3AYL - chains A and B; structure by X-ray diffraction, 1.25 A resolution.

[Chain A (and B)]
Name: Pro-enzyme of L-phenylalanine oxidase
Notes: EC 1.13.12.9; chain B of this document is another copy of the same molecule, construct and numbering; everything in this record applies to it too
Reference sequence: Q5W9R9 (Q5W9R9_9PSED); residues 1-713 here correspond to UniProt positions 2-714 (UniProt number = residue number + 1)
Sequence (721 residues; each row starts with the number of its first residue):
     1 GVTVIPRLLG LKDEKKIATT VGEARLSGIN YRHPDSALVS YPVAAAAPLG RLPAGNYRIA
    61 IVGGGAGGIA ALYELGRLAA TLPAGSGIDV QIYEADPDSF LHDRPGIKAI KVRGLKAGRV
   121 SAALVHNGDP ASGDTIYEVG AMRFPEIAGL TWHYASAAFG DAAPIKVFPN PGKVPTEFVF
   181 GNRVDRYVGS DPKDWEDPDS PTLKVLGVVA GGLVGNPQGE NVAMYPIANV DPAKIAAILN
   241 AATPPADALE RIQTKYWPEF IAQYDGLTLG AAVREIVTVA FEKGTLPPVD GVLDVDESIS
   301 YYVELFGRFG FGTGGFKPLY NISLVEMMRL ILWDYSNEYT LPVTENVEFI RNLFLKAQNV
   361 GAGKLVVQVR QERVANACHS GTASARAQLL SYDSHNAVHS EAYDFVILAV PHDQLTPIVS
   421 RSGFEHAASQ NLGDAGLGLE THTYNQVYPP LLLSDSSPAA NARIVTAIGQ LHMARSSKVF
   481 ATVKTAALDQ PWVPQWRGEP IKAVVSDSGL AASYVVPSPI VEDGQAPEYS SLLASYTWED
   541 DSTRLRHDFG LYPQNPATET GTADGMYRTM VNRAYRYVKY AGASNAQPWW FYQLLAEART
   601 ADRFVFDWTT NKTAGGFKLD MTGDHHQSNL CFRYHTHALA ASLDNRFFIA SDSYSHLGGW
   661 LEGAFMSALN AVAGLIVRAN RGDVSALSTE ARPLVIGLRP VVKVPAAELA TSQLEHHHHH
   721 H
Not modelled in the structure: 1-15, 105-108, 522-525, 708-721
Construct notes: expression tag (714-721)
Ligand contacts:
  - FAD (flavin-adenine dinucleotide): Val-62, Gly-63, Gly-64, Gly-65, Ala-66, Gly-67, Gly-68, Tyr-93, Glu-94, Ala-95, Asp-96, Ala-117, Gly-118, Arg-119, Val-120, Val-139, Gly-140, Ala-141, Met-142, Arg-143, Phe-144, Glu-372, Arg-373, Val-374, Ala-409, Val-410, Pro-411, Gln-414, Ile-418, Ser-476, Lys-478, Tyr-536, Trp-608, Thr-613, Gly-616, Phe-617, Ala-650, Ser-651, Asp-652, Gly-659, Trp-660, Leu-661, Ala-664
  - methionine (MET): Arg-143, Tyr-536, Trp-538, Phe-617, Leu-619, Gly-658, Gly-659, Trp-660
Swiss-Prot annotation at these positions:
  - binding site (FAD): Gly-1, Gly-67, Glu-94, Ala-95, Arg-119, Gly-140 to Arg-143, Val-374, Ser-651, Asp-652, Gly-659 to Leu-661
  - binding site (substrate): Arg-143, Tyr-536, Gly-659

[Chain A / chain B interface]
Pairs across the interface (140):
  Phe-180(A) / Thr-466(B)
  Gly-181(A) / Phe-424(B)
  Gly-181(A) / Ala-462(B)
  Gly-181(A) / Thr-466(B)
  Asn-182(A) / Phe-424(B)
  Asn-182(A) / Pro-458(B)
  Asn-182(A) / Ala-459(B)
  Asn-182(A) / Ala-462(B)
  Gly-266(A) / Leu-267(B)
  Gly-266(A) / Ala-271(B)
  Leu-267(A) / Gly-266(B)
  Thr-268(A) / Thr-268(B)
  Thr-268(A) / Thr-622(B)  hydrogen bond
  Ala-271(A) / Gly-266(B)
  Arg-274(A) / Gly-623(B)
  Arg-274(A) / His-626(B)
  Arg-274(A) / Gln-627(B)
  Val-289(A) / Ala-459(B)  hydrophobic
  Asp-290(A) / Ser-457(B)  hydrogen bond
  Asp-290(A) / Pro-458(B)
  Asp-290(A) / Ala-459(B)  hydrogen bond (side chain-backbone)
  Val-292(A) / Ser-457(B)
  Leu-293(A) / Ser-457(B)
  Leu-293(A) / Ala-460(B)
  Leu-293(A) / Arg-463(B)
  Asp-294(A) / Arg-699(B)  salt bridge
  Asp-296(A) / His-626(B)  salt bridge
  Glu-297(A) / Arg-463(B)  salt bridge
  Glu-297(A) / Leu-630(B)
  Ser-300(A) / Arg-463(B)
  Ser-300(A) / His-626(B)
  Ser-300(A) / Gln-627(B)
  Tyr-301(A) / Ala-459(B)  hydrophobic
  Tyr-301(A) / Arg-463(B)
  Glu-304(A) / Gln-470(B)
  Glu-304(A) / Gln-627(B)
  Arg-308(A) / Gln-470(B)  hydrogen bond
  Lys-317(A) / Gln-470(B)
  Asn-321(A) / Met-621(B)
  Asp-413(A) / Arg-544(B)  salt bridge
  Ser-420(A) / Arg-576(B)  hydrogen bond (backbone-side chain)
  Arg-421(A) / Asn-572(B)  hydrogen bond (side chain-backbone)
  Arg-421(A) / Tyr-575(B)
  Arg-421(A) / Arg-576(B)
  Arg-421(A) / Tyr-577(B)  hydrogen bond (backbone-backbone)
  Gly-423(A) / Tyr-577(B)
  Phe-424(A) / Gly-181(B)
  Phe-424(A) / Asn-182(B)
  Gln-430(A) / Tyr-577(B)
  Asn-431(A) / Tyr-575(B)  hydrogen bond (backbone-side chain)
  Asn-431(A) / Tyr-577(B)  hydrogen bond (backbone-side chain)
  Gly-433(A) / Tyr-575(B)
  Asp-434(A) / Asn-572(B)  hydrogen bond
  Ala-435(A) / Asn-572(B)  hydrogen bond (backbone-side chain)
  Ala-435(A) / Tyr-575(B)
  Ala-435(A) / Tyr-592(B)  hydrogen bond (backbone-side chain)
  Gly-436(A) / Arg-568(B)
  Gly-436(A) / Asn-572(B)  hydrogen bond (backbone-side chain)
  Gly-436(A) / Tyr-592(B)
  Leu-437(A) / Arg-568(B)
  Leu-437(A) / Thr-569(B)
  Leu-437(A) / Asn-572(B)
  Gly-438(A) / Arg-568(B)
  Ser-457(A) / Asp-290(B)  hydrogen bond
  Ser-457(A) / Val-292(B)
  Ala-459(A) / Asn-182(B)
  Ala-459(A) / Val-289(B)  hydrophobic
  Ala-462(A) / Asn-182(B)
  Arg-463(A) / Glu-297(B)  salt bridge
  Arg-463(A) / Ser-300(B)
  Thr-466(A) / Phe-180(B)
  Thr-466(A) / Gly-181(B)
  Thr-466(A) / Asp-507(B)
  Gly-469(A) / Arg-544(B)  hydrogen bond (backbone-side chain)
  Gln-470(A) / Glu-304(B)
  Gln-470(A) / Arg-308(B)  hydrogen bond
  Gln-470(A) / Lys-317(B)
  Gln-470(A) / Arg-544(B)
  Leu-471(A) / Arg-544(B)  hydrogen bond (backbone-side chain)
  His-472(A) / Asp-540(B)  salt bridge
  Arg-475(A) / Arg-475(B)
  Asp-507(A) / Thr-466(B)
  Asp-540(A) / His-472(B)  salt bridge
  Thr-543(A) / Arg-475(B)
  Thr-543(A) / Thr-609(B)
  Thr-543(A) / Ala-614(B)
  Arg-544(A) / His-412(B)
  Arg-544(A) / Asp-413(B)  salt bridge
  Arg-544(A) / Gly-469(B)  hydrogen bond (side chain-backbone)
  Arg-544(A) / Gln-470(B)
  Arg-544(A) / Leu-471(B)  hydrogen bond (side chain-backbone)
  Arg-544(A) / Ala-614(B)
  Arg-546(A) / Arg-546(B)
  Arg-546(A) / Thr-610(B)
  His-547(A) / Thr-610(B)
  His-547(A) / Asn-611(B)
  Tyr-552(A) / Tyr-552(B)  hydrophobic
  Arg-568(A) / Gly-436(B)
  Arg-568(A) / Leu-437(B)  hydrogen bond (side chain-backbone)
  Arg-568(A) / Gly-438(B)
  Thr-569(A) / Leu-437(B)
  Val-571(A) / Gly-436(B)
  Asn-572(A) / Arg-421(B)  hydrogen bond (backbone-side chain)
  Asn-572(A) / Asp-434(B)  hydrogen bond
  Asn-572(A) / Ala-435(B)  hydrogen bond (side chain-backbone)
  Asn-572(A) / Gly-436(B)  hydrogen bond (side chain-backbone)
  Asn-572(A) / Leu-437(B)
  Tyr-575(A) / Arg-421(B)
  Tyr-575(A) / Asn-431(B)  hydrogen bond (side chain-backbone)
  Tyr-575(A) / Gly-433(B)
  Tyr-575(A) / Ala-435(B)
  Arg-576(A) / Ser-420(B)  hydrogen bond
  Arg-576(A) / Arg-421(B)
  Tyr-577(A) / Arg-421(B)  hydrogen bond (backbone-backbone)
  Tyr-577(A) / Gly-423(B)
  Tyr-577(A) / Gln-430(B)
  Tyr-577(A) / Asn-431(B)  hydrogen bond (side chain-backbone)
  Lys-579(A) / Glu-425(B)  salt bridge
  Asn-585(A) / Ala-427(B)
  Asn-585(A) / Ala-428(B)
  Tyr-592(A) / Ala-435(B)
  Thr-609(A) / Thr-543(B)
  Thr-610(A) / Arg-546(B)
  Thr-610(A) / His-547(B)
  Asn-611(A) / His-547(B)
  Ala-614(A) / Thr-543(B)
  Ala-614(A) / Arg-544(B)
  Met-621(A) / Asn-321(B)
  Thr-622(A) / Thr-268(B)  hydrogen bond
  Gly-623(A) / Arg-274(B)
  His-626(A) / Arg-274(B)  hydrogen bond
  His-626(A) / Ser-300(B)
  Gln-627(A) / Arg-274(B)
  Gln-627(A) / Ser-300(B)
  Gln-627(A) / Glu-304(B)
  Leu-630(A) / Glu-297(B)
  Arg-633(A) / Glu-297(B)  salt bridge
  Arg-699(A) / Asp-294(B)  salt bridge
  Lys-703(A) / Val-292(B)
  Lys-703(A) / Asp-294(B)
Also at the interface, not in a pair above, chain A (87 interface residues in all): His-412, Ser-422, Glu-425, Ala-428, Ser-429, Leu-432, Thr-441, Pro-458, Ala-460, Asp-541, Lys-612, Asp-624, Val-704
Also at the interface, not in a pair above, chain B (86 interface residues in all): Leu-293, Asp-296, Tyr-301, Ser-422, His-426, Ser-429, Leu-432, Thr-441, Asp-541, Val-571, Lys-579, Asn-585, Lys-612, Asp-624

[Summary]
Chain A and chain B form an interface of 87 and 86 residues respectively; the contacts include 30 hydrogen
bonds and 11 salt bridges. Polar contacts include Asp-294(A)/Arg-699(B), Asp-296(A)/His-626(B) and
Glu-297(A)/Arg-463(B). Bound to chain A: flavin-adenine dinucleotide and methionine.
Both chains are Pro-enzyme of L-phenylalanine oxidase. Entry 3AYL (X-ray crystal structures of L-phenylalanine
oxidase (deaminating and decaboxylating) from Pseudomonas sp. P501. Structures of the ...) was determined by
X-ray diffraction.
